9C22 - chains B and L of the 12 polymer chains in the assembly; structure by X-ray diffraction, 4.60 A resolution (low resolution: residue-level contacts below are approximate; hydrogen-bond / salt-bridge calls are withheld).

# Chain B
Name: Hemagglutinin
From: Influenza A virus
Sequence (504 residues; numbered -326 to 177; the number before each row is that of its first residue; numbers below 1 keep their minus sign (Gly-326 is residue -326)):
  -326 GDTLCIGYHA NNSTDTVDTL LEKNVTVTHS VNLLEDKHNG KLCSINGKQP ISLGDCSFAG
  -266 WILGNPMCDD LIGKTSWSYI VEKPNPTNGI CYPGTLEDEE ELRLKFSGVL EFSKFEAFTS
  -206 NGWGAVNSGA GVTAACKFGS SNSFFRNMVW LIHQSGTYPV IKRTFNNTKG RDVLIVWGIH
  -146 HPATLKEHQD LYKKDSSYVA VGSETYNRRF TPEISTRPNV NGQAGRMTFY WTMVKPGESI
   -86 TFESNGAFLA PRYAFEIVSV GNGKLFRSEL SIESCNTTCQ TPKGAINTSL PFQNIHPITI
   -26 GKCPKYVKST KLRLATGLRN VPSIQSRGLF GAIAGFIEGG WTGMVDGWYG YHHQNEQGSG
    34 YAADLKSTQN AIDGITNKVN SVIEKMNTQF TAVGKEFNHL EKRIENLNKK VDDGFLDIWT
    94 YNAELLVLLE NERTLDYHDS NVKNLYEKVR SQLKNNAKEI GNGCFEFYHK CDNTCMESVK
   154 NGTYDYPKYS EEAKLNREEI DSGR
Unresolved in the structure: -326 to 6, 175-177
Disulfides: Cys144-Cys148

# Chain L
Name: Hemagglutinin
From: Influenza A virus
Sequence (504 residues; numbered 10 to 513 plus 1 insertion-coded residue; 1 number in that range is skipped by the numbering (no residue carries it; nothing is unmodelled there); the number before each row is that of its first residue):
    10 GDTLCIGYHA NNSTDTVDTL LEKNVTVTHS VNLLEDKHNG KLCSINGKQP ISLGDCSFAG
    70 WILGNPMCDD LIGKT
   85A S
    86 WSYIVEKPNP TNGICYPGTL EDEEELRLKF SGVLEFSKFE AFTSNGWGAV NSGAGVTAAC
   146 KFGSSNSFFR NMVWLIHQSG TYPVIKRTFN NTKGRDVLIV WGIHHPATLK EHQDLYKKDS
   206 SYVAVGSETY NRRFTPEIST RPNVNGQAGR MTFYWTMVKP GESITFESNG AFLAPRYAFE
   266 IVSVGNGKLF RSELSIESCN TTCQTPKGAI NTSLPFQNIH PITIGKCPKY VKSTKLRLAT
   326 GLRNVPSIQS RGLFGAIAGF IEGGWTGMVD GWYGYHHQNE QGSGYAADLK STQNAIDGIT
   386 NKVNSVIEKM NTQFTAVGKE FNHLEKRIEN LNKKVDDGFL DIWTYNAELL VLLENERTLD
   446 YHDSNVKNLY EKVRSQLKNN AKEIGNGCFE FYHKCDNTCM ESVKNGTYDY PKYSEEAKLN
   506 REEIDSGR
Unresolved in the structure: 333-513
Disulfides: Cys65-Cys77, Cys288-Cys312

# How chain B and chain L interact
Contacting residue pairs (12):
  His72(B) with Glu110(L); Arg217(L)
  Leu73(B) with Asp107(L); Glu110(L); Arg217(L)
  Glu74(B) with Glu110(L)
  Lys75(B) with Glu110(L); Leu113(L)
  Arg76(B) with Glu109(L); Glu110(L); Leu113(L)
  Asn79(B) with Leu113(L)
Interface residues without a listed pair, chain L (6 interface residues in all): Glu106

# In short
Chain B and chain L each contribute 6 residues to their interface.
Both chains are Hemagglutinin (Influenza A virus). Entry 9C22 (Crystal structure of chimeric hemagglutinin
cH11/1 in complex with broad protective antibody 3E1) was determined by X-ray diffraction (same publication as
9C0U, 9C0X and 9C0V).
